7MJ2 - chains A and B; structure by X-ray diffraction, 2.80 A resolution.

Chain A (and B):
Molecule: Pyridinium-3,5-biscarboxylic acid mononucleotide synthase
Source organism: Lactobacillus plantarum
Notes: EC 2.5.1.143; chain B of this document is another copy of the same molecule, construct and numbering; everything in this record applies to it too
UniProtKB: F9UST0 (LARB_LACPL); numbering as in UniProt (aligned over 1-246)
Sequence (256 residues; each row starts with the number of its first residue):
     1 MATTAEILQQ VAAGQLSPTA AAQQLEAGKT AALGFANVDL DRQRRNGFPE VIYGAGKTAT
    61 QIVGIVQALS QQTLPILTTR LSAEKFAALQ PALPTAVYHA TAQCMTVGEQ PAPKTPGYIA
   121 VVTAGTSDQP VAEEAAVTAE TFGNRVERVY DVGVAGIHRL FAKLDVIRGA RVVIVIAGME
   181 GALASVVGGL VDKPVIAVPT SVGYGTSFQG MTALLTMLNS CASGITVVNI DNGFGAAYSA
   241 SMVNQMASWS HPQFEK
Not modelled in the structure: 1-45, 247-249 (chain B: 1-45, 247-256)
Construct notes: expression tag (247-256)
Ion coordination: Zn2+: Glu180 (shared with Cys221(B) of chain B); Mg2+: Gly188, Val191, Ser223
Reported in the primary citation:
  - Zn2+ coordination: Glu180, Cys221
  - conformationally variable residues (loop rearrangement): Cys221
  - catalytic residues: Ser127, Asp151, Glu180 (proposed by the authors, not directly observed)
  - mutagenesis - D128A, E180Q, C221A, C221S: abolished catalytic activity
  - mutagenesis - E180A: decreased expression
  - mutagenesis - E180D, Y204F: decreased catalytic activity
  - mutagenesis - Y53F: unchanged catalytic activity
  - mutagenesis - S127A: decreased catalytic activity (carboxylation activity)
  - mutagenesis - S127A: decreased catalytic activity (nonproductive hydrolysis activity)
  - mutagenesis - S127A (0.0089 s-1): decreased catalytic activity on NaAD

Interface between chain A and chain B:
Contacting residue pairs (44):
  Asn46(A) - Asp192(B)
  Tyr53(A) - Ser223(B)  hydrogen bond
  Arg171(A) - Met246(B)
  Asp192(A) - Asn46(B)
  Asp192(A) - Met242(B)
  Lys193(A) - Met242(B)
  Pro194(A) - Met242(B)
  Ile196(A) - Thr226(B)
  Leu214(A) - Leu218(B)  hydrophobic
  Leu218(A) - Leu214(B)  hydrophobic
  Leu218(A) - Val228(B)
  Leu218(A) - Asn229(B)
  Cys221(A) - Val228(B)  hydrophobic
  Cys221(A) - Asn229(B)  hydrogen bond
  Cys221(A) - Asn232(B)
  Ala222(A) - Tyr53(B)
  Ala222(A) - Asn232(B)
  Ala222(A) - Phe234(B)  hydrophobic
  Gly224(A) - Tyr238(B)
  Gly224(A) - Ser239(B)
  Gly224(A) - Met242(B)
  Ile225(A) - Ser239(B)
  Thr226(A) - Ile196(B)
  Thr226(A) - Thr226(B)
  Thr226(A) - Val227(B)
  Thr226(A) - Val228(B)
  Val227(A) - Thr226(B)
  Val227(A) - Val227(B)  hydrogen bond (backbone-backbone)
  Val228(A) - Leu218(B)
  Val228(A) - Thr226(B)
  Asn229(A) - Leu218(B)
  Asn229(A) - Asn219(B)
  Phe234(A) - Ser223(B)
  Tyr238(A) - Ser223(B)
  Tyr238(A) - Gly224(B)
  Ser239(A) - Gly224(B)
  Met242(A) - Asp192(B)
  Met242(A) - Lys193(B)
  Met242(A) - Pro194(B)  hydrophobic
  Val243(A) - Pro194(B)  hydrophobic
  Val243(A) - Val243(B)  hydrophobic
  Val243(A) - Met246(B)
  Met246(A) - Arg171(B)
  Met246(A) - Val243(B)
Interface residues without a listed pair, chain A (24 interface residues in all): Ser223
Interface residues without a listed pair, chain B (26 interface residues in all): Phe48, Ile225, Gly235

In short:
24 residues of chain A and 26 residues of chain B are in contact; the contacts include 3 hydrogen bonds. Polar
pairs include Tyr53(A)-Ser223(B), Cys221(A)-Asn229(B) and Val227(A)-Val227(B). From the paper: catalytic
residues Ser127(A), Asp151(A) and Glu180(A); D128A, E180Q and C221A of chain A, among others, abolish
catalytic activity; 9 substitutions were tested in all.
Both chains are Pyridinium-3,5-biscarboxylic acid mononucleotide synthase (Lactobacillus plantarum). Entry
7MJ2 (LarB, a carboxylase/hydrolase involved in synthesis of the cofactor for lactate racemase, in complex
with Zn) was determined by X-ray diffraction (same publication as 7MJ0 and 7MJ1).
